PDB entry 6M7T | X-ray diffraction, 2.80 A resolution | chains A and P of the 3 polymer chains in the assembly

# Chain A
Name: DNA polymerase eta
Source organism: Homo sapiens
Notes: EC 2.7.7.7
Reference sequence: Q9Y253 (POLH_HUMAN); residue numbers follow UniProt; this construct covers 1-432
Sequence (435 residues; row label = number of the first residue in the row; numbers below 1 keep their minus sign (Gly-2 is residue -2)):
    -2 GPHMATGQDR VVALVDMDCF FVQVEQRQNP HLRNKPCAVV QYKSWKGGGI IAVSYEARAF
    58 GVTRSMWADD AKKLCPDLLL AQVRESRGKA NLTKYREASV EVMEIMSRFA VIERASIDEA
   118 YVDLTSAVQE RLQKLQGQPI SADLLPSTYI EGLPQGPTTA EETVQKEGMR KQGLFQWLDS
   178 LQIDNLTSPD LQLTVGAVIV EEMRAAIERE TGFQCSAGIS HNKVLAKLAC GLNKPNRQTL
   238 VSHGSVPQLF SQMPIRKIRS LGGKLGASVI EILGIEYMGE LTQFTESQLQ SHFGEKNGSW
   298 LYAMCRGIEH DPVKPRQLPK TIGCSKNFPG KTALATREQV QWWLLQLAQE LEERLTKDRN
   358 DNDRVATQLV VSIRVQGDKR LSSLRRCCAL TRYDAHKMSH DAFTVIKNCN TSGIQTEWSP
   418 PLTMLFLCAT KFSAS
Unresolved in the structure: -2 to -1, 153-163, 431-432
Construct notes: expression tag (-2 to 0)
Metal / ion sites: Ca2+: Asp13, Met14, Asp115 (together with dTTP); Ni2+: Asp181, His289, His393, His397
Ligand contacts: dTTP (TTP): Asp13, Met14, Asp15, Cys16, Phe17, Phe18, Ile48, Ala49, Tyr52, Arg55, Arg61, Ile114, Asp115, Glu116, Lys231
Curated features (UniProtKB/Swiss-Prot):
  - binding site (Mg(2+)): Asp13, Met14, Asp115, Glu116
  - binding site (Mn(2+)): Asp13, Met14, Asp115, Glu116
  - binding site (a 2'-deoxyribonucleoside 5'-triphosphate): Arg61
  - natural variant: Val37 (deletion: In XPV), Leu75 (deletion: In XPV), Arg93 (R93P: In XPV), Arg111 (R111H: In XPV), Thr122 (T122P: In XPV), Gly153 (G153D: In a breast cancer sample), Thr191 (T191P: In XPV), Gly263 (G263V: In XPV), Val266 (V266D: In XPV), Gly295 (G295R: In XPV), Arg361 (R361S: In XPV)
  - mutagenesis: Tyr52 (Y52A/F: Reduces DNA polymerase activity; Y52E: Reduces DNA polymerase activity. Increases fidelity of replication and reduces translesion bypass), Arg61 (R61A: Reduces enzymatic activity by two-thirds), Ser62 (S62G: Increased DNA polymerase activity and translesion bypass compared to wild-type), Ala68 (A68S/V: Severe reduction in thymine dimer translesion bypass), Asn324 to Pro326 (Reduces binding to chromatin and to monoubiquitinated PCNA. Abolishes binding to monoubiquitinated PCNA; when associated with 705-E--H-713 Del)

# Chain P
Molecule: 8-nt DNA strand
Sequence (8 nucleotides; numbered 1 to 8; the number before each row is that of its first residue):
     1 AGTGTGAG

# How chain A and chain P interact
Contacting residue pairs (18):
  Ser113(A) - DG8(P)  hydrogen bond to the phosphate
  Asp115(A) - DG8(P)  phosphate contact
  Glu116(A) - DG8(P)  phosphate contact
  Tyr118(A) - DG8(P)  hydrogen bond to the phosphate
  Lys224(A) - DG8(P)  salt bridge to the phosphate
  Ile255(A) - DA7(P)  phosphate contact
  Arg256(A) - DA7(P)  hydrogen bond to the phosphate
  Arg256(A) - DG8(P)  salt bridge to the phosphate
  Ser257(A) - DG6(P)  phosphate contact
  Ser257(A) - DA7(P)  hydrogen bond to the phosphate
  Leu258(A) - DA7(P)  hydrogen bond to the phosphate
  Gly259(A) - DA7(P)  hydrogen bond to the phosphate
  Gly260(A) - DG6(P)  phosphate contact
  Lys261(A) - DT5(P)  salt bridge to the phosphate
  Lys261(A) - DG6(P)  hydrogen bond to the phosphate
  Leu262(A) - DG6(P)  hydrogen bond to the phosphate
  Arg377(A) - DG4(P)  phosphate contact
  Arg382(A) - DT3(P)  base contact
Interface residues without a listed pair, chain A (16 interface residues in all): Leu378
Interface residues without a listed pair, chain P (7 interface residues in all): DG2

# In short
The interface between chain A and chain P involves 16 residues on one side and 7 on the other, with 8 hydrogen
bonds and 3 salt bridges. Polar pairs include Ser113(A)-DG8(P), Tyr118(A)-DG8(P) and Arg256(A)-DA7(P). Ligands
of chain A: dTTP.
Here chain A is DNA polymerase eta (Homo sapiens) and chain P is an 8-nt DNA strand. Entry 6M7T (Human DNA
polymerase eta in a non-productive ternary complex with Ca2+ and dTTP oppositing cdA) was determined by X-ray
diffraction, deposited together with 6M7O, 6M7P, 6M7U and 6M7V.
